PDB entry 8F3C | electron microscopy, 3.40 A resolution | chains B and I of the 8 polymer chains in the assembly

[Chain B]
Molecule: 39-nt DNA strand
From: Escherichia coli
Sequence (39 nucleotides; row label = number of the first residue in the row):
     1 CTCTGAATCT CTTCCTCGTG TGGTCAGGAC GTACTGACC
Not modelled in the structure: 32-39

[Chain I]
Name: DNA-directed RNA polymerase subunit beta
From: Escherichia coli
Notes: EC 2.7.7.6
Reference sequence: P0A8V2 (RPOB_ECOLI); numbering as in UniProt (aligned over 1-1342)
Amino-acid sequence (1342 residues; row label = number of the first residue in the row):
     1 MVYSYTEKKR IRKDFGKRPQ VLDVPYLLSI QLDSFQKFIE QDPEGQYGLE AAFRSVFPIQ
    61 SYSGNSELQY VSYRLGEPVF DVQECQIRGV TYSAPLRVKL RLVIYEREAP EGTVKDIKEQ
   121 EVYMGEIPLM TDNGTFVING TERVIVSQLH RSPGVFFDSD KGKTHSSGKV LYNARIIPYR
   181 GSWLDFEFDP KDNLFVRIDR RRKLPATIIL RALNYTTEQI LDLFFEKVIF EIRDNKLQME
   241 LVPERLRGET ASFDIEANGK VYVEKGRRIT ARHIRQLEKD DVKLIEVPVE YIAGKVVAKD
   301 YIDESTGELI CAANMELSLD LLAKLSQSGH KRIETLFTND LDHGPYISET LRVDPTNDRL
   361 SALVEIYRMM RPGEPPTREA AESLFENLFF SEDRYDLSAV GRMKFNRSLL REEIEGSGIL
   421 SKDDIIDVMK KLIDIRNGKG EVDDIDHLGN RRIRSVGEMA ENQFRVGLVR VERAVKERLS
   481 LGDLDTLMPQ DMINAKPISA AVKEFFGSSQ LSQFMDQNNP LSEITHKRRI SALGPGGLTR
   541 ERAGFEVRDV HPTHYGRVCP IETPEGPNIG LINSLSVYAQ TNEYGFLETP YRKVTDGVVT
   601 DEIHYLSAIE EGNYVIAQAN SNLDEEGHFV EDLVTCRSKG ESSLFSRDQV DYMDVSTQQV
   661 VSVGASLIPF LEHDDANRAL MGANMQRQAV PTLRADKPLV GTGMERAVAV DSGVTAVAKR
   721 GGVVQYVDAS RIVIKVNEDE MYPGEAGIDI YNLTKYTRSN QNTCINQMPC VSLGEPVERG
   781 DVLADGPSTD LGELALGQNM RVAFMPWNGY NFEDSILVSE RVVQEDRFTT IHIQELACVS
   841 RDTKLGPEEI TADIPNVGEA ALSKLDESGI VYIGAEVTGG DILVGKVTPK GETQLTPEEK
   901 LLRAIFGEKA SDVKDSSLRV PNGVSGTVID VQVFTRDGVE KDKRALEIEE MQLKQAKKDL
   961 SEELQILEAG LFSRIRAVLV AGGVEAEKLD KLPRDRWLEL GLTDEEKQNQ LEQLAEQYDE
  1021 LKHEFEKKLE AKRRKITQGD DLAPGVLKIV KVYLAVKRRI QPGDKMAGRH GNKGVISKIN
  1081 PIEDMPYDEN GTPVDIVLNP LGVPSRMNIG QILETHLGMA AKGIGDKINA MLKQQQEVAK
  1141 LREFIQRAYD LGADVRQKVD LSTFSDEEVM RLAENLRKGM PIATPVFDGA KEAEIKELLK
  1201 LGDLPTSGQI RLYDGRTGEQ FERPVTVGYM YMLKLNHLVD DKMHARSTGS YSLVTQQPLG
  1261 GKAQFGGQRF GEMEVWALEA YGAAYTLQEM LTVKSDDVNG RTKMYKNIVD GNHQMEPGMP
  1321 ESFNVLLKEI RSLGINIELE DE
Not modelled in the structure: 1, 891-914, 1342
UniProt features mapped onto this chain:
  - modified residue (N6-acetyllysine): Lys1022, Lys1200
  - mutagenesis: Ile561 (I561S: Resistant to antibiotics salinamide A and B), Ile569 (I569S: Resistant to antibiotics salinamide A and B), Ala665 (A665E: Resistant to antibiotics salinamide A and B), Asp675 (D675A/G: Resistant to antibiotics salinamide A and B), Asn677 (N677H/K: Resistant to antibiotics salinamide A and B), Leu680 (L680M: Resistant to antibiotics salinamide A and B), Glu813 (E813K: Disrupts the enzyme's active center)

[How chain B and chain I interact]
Pairs across the interface (23):
  DA7(B) with Lys191(I), phosphate contact
  DT8(B) with Asp189(I), phosphate contact; Pro190(I), phosphate contact
  DC9(B) with Lys203(I), phosphate contact
  DC14(B) with Glu541(I), base contact
  DT16(B) with Met1273(I), sugar contact
  DC17(B) with Arg1269(I), salt bridge to the phosphate; Gly1271(I), hydrogen bond to the phosphate; Glu1272(I), phosphate contact; Glu1274(I), phosphate contact
  DG18(B) with Gln1268(I), phosphate contact; Arg1269(I), hydrogen bond to the phosphate
  DT19(B) with His1244(I), salt bridge to the phosphate; Gly1261(I), phosphate contact; Lys1262(I), hydrogen bond to the phosphate
  DG20(B) with Lys1262(I), base contact
  DT21(B) with Asn762(I), phosphate contact; Lys1262(I), base contact
  DG22(B) with Arg143(I), sugar contact
  DG23(B) with Asn139(I), hydrogen bond to the phosphate; Arg143(I), salt bridge to the phosphate; Gly507(I), phosphate contact; Ser508(I), sugar contact
Other interface residues (no listed pair), chain B (13 interface residues in all): DT10
Other interface residues (no listed pair), chain I (26 interface residues in all): Thr141, His165, Arg202, Phe514, Asp1241, Ala1263, Gly1267

[Overview]
13 residues of chain B and 26 residues of chain I are in contact; the contacts include 4 hydrogen bonds and 3
salt bridges. Polar pairs include DC17(B)-Gly1271(I), DG18(B)-Arg1269(I) and DT19(B)-Lys1262(I). From UniProt:
7 mutagenesis sites on chain I.
Here chain B is a 39-nt DNA strand and chain I is DNA-directed RNA polymerase subunit beta, both from
Escherichia coli. Entry 8F3C (Cryo-EM consensus structure of Escherichia coli que-PEC (paused elongation
complex) RNA Polymerase minus preQ1 ligand) was determined by electron microscopy (same publication as 8G00,
8G1S, 8G2W, 8G4W, 8G7E and 8G8Z).
